7FD4 - chains B and A of the 7 polymer chains in the assembly; structure by electron microscopy, 2.40 A resolution.

Chain B (and A):
Protein: Lon protease
From: Meiothermus taiwanensis
Notes: EC 3.4.21.53; chain A of this document is another copy of the same molecule, construct and numbering; everything in this record applies to it too
UniProtKB: A0A059VAZ3 (A0A059VAZ3_9DEIN); numbering as in UniProt (aligned over 1-793)
Chain sequence (793 residues; numbered 1 to 793; the number before each row is that of its first residue):
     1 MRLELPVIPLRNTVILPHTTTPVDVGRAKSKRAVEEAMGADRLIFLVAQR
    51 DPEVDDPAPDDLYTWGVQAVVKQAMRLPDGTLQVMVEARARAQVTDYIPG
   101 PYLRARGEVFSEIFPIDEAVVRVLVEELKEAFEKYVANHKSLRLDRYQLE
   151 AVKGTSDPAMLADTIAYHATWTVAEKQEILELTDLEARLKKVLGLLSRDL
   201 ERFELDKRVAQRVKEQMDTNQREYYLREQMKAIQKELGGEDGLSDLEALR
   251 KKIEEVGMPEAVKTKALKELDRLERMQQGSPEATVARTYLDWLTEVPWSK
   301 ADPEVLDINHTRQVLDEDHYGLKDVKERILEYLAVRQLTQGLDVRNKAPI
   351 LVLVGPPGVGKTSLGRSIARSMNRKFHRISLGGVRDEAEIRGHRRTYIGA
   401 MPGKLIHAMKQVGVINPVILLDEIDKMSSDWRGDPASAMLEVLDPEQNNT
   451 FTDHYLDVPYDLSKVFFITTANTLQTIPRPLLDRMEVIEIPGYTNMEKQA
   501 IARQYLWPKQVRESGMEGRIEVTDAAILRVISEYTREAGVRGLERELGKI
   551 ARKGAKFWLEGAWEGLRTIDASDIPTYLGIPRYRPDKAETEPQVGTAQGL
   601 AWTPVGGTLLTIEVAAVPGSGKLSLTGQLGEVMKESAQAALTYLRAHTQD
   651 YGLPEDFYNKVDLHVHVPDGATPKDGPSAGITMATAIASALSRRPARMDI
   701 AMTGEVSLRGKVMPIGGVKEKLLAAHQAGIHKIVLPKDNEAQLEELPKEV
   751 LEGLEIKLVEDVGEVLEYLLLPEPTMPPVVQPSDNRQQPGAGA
Not modelled in the structure: 1, 781-793
Covalent attachments: compound 4KZ linked to Ser-678
Small-molecule neighbours:
  - 4KZ (N-[(1R)-1-(dihydroxyboranyl)-2-phenylethyl]-Nalpha-(pyrazin-2-ylcarbonyl)-L-phenylalaninamide): Leu-600, Ala-601, Trp-602, Thr-603, Thr-608, Leu-610, Met-633, Val-667, Thr-672, Pro-673, Lys-674, Asp-675, Gly-676, Pro-677, Ala-679, Lys-721
  - ATP-gamma-S (AGS; phosphothiophosphoric acid-adenylate ester), molecule 1: Asp-318, His-319, Tyr-320, Leu-322, Pro-356, Pro-357, Gly-358, Val-359, Gly-360, Lys-361, Thr-362, Ser-363, Glu-423, Tyr-493, Ile-501, Tyr-505, Lys-509, Val-540, Arg-541
  - ATP-gamma-S (AGS), molecule 2: Glu-446, Pro-480, Arg-484
What the authors report for this chain:
  - self-association interface (contacts with another copy of this molecule); pairs are residue here / residue on that copy: Met-217/Tyr-224, Leu-205, Val-209, Val-213, Met-217, Leu-226, Met-230, Ile-233, Leu-237
  - binding site for Alpha-S1-casein: Tyr-224, Tyr-397, Ile-398, Trp-431
  - contacts within the chain: Tyr-224/Tyr-225
  - mutagenesis - M217A, M217S, Y224H, Y224I, Y224L, Y225A, Y225S: abolished catalytic activity
  - mutagenesis - M217L, M217Y, Q221A, Y224F, Y224M, Y224W, Y225L: unchanged catalytic activity
  - mutagenesis - Y224A, Y224S: abolished catalytic activity on Ig2 and alpha-casein

How chain B and chain A interact:
Contacting residue pairs - 99 pairs, chain B then chain A:
  Lys-268(B) / Glu-295(A)  salt bridge
  Arg-272(B) / Thr-288(A)
  Arg-275(B) / Gln-278(A)
  Arg-275(B) / Arg-287(A)
  Met-276(B) / Gln-278(A)
  Gln-277(B) / Gln-278(A)  hydrogen bond (side chain-backbone)
  Gln-277(B) / Gly-279(A)
  Pro-281(B) / Ile-398(A)
  Glu-282(B) / Pro-281(A)
  Glu-282(B) / Thr-284(A)  hydrogen bond
  Ile-308(B) / Leu-559(A)  hydrophobic
  Glu-327(B) / Lys-556(A)  salt bridge
  Arg-328(B) / Arg-552(A)
  Glu-331(B) / Arg-552(A)  salt bridge
  Glu-331(B) / Lys-553(A)  salt bridge
  Ala-334(B) / Leu-559(A)  hydrophobic
  Val-335(B) / Glu-513(A)
  Val-335(B) / Ser-514(A)
  Val-335(B) / Ala-555(A)  hydrophobic
  Gln-337(B) / Leu-559(A)
  Leu-338(B) / Met-516(A)  hydrophobic
  Leu-338(B) / Ala-555(A)  hydrophobic
  Thr-339(B) / Glu-513(A)
  Thr-339(B) / Ser-514(A)
  Thr-339(B) / Gly-515(A)
  Val-344(B) / Arg-512(A)
  Val-344(B) / Glu-513(A)
  Arg-345(B) / Glu-513(A)  salt bridge
  Asp-386(B) / Arg-385(A)  salt bridge
  Glu-387(B) / Gly-383(A)
  Glu-387(B) / Arg-385(A)
  Arg-391(B) / Ser-380(A)
  Arg-391(B) / Gly-383(A)
  Arg-394(B) / Ala-388(A)  hydrogen bond (side chain-backbone)
  Arg-394(B) / Glu-389(A)  salt bridge
  Arg-394(B) / His-393(A)
  Arg-394(B) / Met-401(A)
  Arg-394(B) / Pro-402(A)  hydrogen bond (side chain-backbone)
  Arg-395(B) / Met-401(A)  hydrogen bond
  Thr-396(B) / His-393(A)
  Thr-396(B) / Gly-399(A)  hydrogen bond (side chain-backbone)
  Thr-396(B) / Ala-400(A)
  Tyr-397(B) / Asp-386(A)  hydrogen bond
  Tyr-397(B) / His-393(A)
  Arg-432(B) / Arg-385(A)
  Arg-432(B) / Ser-429(A)  hydrogen bond (side chain-backbone)
  Arg-432(B) / Asp-430(A)  salt bridge
  Asp-434(B) / Ser-428(A)
  Ser-437(B) / Gly-382(A)
  Ser-437(B) / Lys-426(A)
  Leu-440(B) / Lys-426(A)
  Glu-441(B) / Ser-380(A)
  Asp-444(B) / Arg-541(A)  salt bridge
  Gln-447(B) / Arg-378(A)  hydrogen bond
  Thr-450(B) / Arg-378(A)  hydrogen bond
  His-454(B) / Glu-389(A)  salt bridge
  His-454(B) / Lys-404(A)
  Asp-457(B) / Met-401(A)
  Pro-480(B) / Asn-472(A)
  Asp-483(B) / Pro-357(A)
  Asp-483(B) / Gly-358(A)
  Asp-483(B) / Glu-537(A)
  Asp-483(B) / Arg-541(A)  salt bridge
  Asp-483(B) / Arg-545(A)  hydrogen bond (backbone-side chain)
  Arg-484(B) / Arg-541(A)
  Arg-484(B) / Arg-545(A)
  Met-485(B) / Arg-545(A)
  Glu-486(B) / Arg-545(A)
  Val-632(B) / Ala-671(A)
  Glu-635(B) / Thr-626(A)
  Glu-635(B) / Gly-627(A)  hydrogen bond (side chain-backbone)
  Glu-635(B) / Gln-628(A)  hydrogen bond (side chain-backbone)
  Gln-638(B) / Thr-626(A)
  Gln-638(B) / His-664(A)
  Ala-639(B) / His-664(A)
  Thr-642(B) / His-664(A)  hydrogen bond
  Arg-645(B) / Val-617(A)
  Arg-645(B) / Pro-618(A)  hydrogen bond (side chain-backbone)
  Arg-645(B) / Asp-662(A)  salt bridge
  Tyr-658(B) / Pro-618(A)
  Tyr-658(B) / Gly-619(A)
  Glu-705(B) / Asp-669(A)
  Glu-705(B) / Gly-670(A)  hydrogen bond (side chain-backbone)
  Ser-707(B) / Glu-613(A)
  Leu-708(B) / Glu-613(A)  hydrogen bond (backbone-side chain)
  Leu-708(B) / Val-614(A)
  Leu-708(B) / Ala-615(A)
  Leu-708(B) / His-664(A)
  Leu-708(B) / His-666(A)
  Arg-709(B) / Glu-589(A)  salt bridge
  Arg-709(B) / Gln-593(A)
  Arg-709(B) / Thr-596(A)
  Arg-709(B) / Glu-613(A)  salt bridge
  Met-713(B) / Pro-668(A)  hydrophobic
  Pro-714(B) / Arg-584(A)
  Asp-738(B) / Arg-584(A)  hydrogen bond (backbone-side chain)
  Asn-739(B) / Arg-584(A)
  Ala-741(B) / Ile-580(A)
  Gln-742(B) / Arg-584(A)  hydrogen bond
Interface residues without a listed pair, chain B (70 interface residues in all): Gln-278, Leu-330, Arg-336, Arg-385, Ala-388, Trp-431, Ala-438, Glu-446, Arg-479, Glu-631, Ala-646, Pro-677, Glu-745
Interface residues without a listed pair, chain A (72 interface residues in all): Asp-245, Thr-362, Ser-363, Gly-403, Glu-423, Lys-509, Arg-519, Trp-558, Thr-611

Summary:
70 residues of chain B and 72 residues of chain A are in contact; the contacts include 19 hydrogen bonds and
14 salt bridges. Polar contacts include Lys-268(B)/Glu-295(A), Glu-327(B)/Lys-556(A) and
Glu-331(B)/Arg-552(A). From the paper: a binding site for Alpha-S1-casein at Tyr-224(B), Tyr-397(B) and
Ile-398(B) among others; M217A, M217S and Y224H of chain B, among others, abolish catalytic activity; 16
substitutions were tested in all.
Both chains are Lon protease (Meiothermus taiwanensis). Entry 7FD4 (A complete three-dimensional structure of
the Lon protease translocating a protein substrate (conformation 1)) was determined by electron microscopy
together with 7FD5 from the same study.
